Entry 5CLO (X-ray diffraction, 2.30 A resolution); this record covers chains D and E of the 6 polymer chains in the assembly.

[Chain D (and E)]
Molecule: 2-hydroxymuconate tautomerase
Organism: Pseudomonas putida
Notes: EC 5.3.2.6; chain E of this document is another copy of the same molecule, construct and numbering; everything in this record applies to it too
UniProt: Q01468 (4OT1_PSEPU); residues 1-59 here correspond to UniProt positions 2-60 (UniProt number = residue number + 1)
Amino-acid sequence (59 residues; each row starts with the number of its first residue):
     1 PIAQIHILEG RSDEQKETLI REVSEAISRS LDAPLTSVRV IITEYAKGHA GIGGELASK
Disordered / not traced: 58-59
Construct notes: engineered mutation Tyr45 (Met46 in Q01468), Ala50 (Phe51 in Q01468)
UniProt features mapped onto this chain:
  - active site: Pro1 (Proton acceptor)
From the paper describing this entry:
  - binding site for trans beta nitrostyrene: Pro1, His6, Ile7, Leu8, Ser37, Arg39, Ile41
  - catalytic residues: Pro1, Arg11, Arg39
  - mutagenesis - A33D (8-fold): decreased catalytic activity on phenylenolpyruvate
  - mutagenesis - M45Y, E55K, E55R: decreased expression
  - mutagenesis - A33D (3.5-fold): increased catalytic activity on Michael-type addition

[Interface between chain D and chain E]
Residue-residue contacts (4; chain D residue first):
  Ile2(D) - Ile2(E)  hydrophobic
  Gln4(D) - Gln4(E)
  Arg39(D) - Ser37(E)
  Arg39(D) - Arg39(E)
Also at the interface, not in a pair above, chain D (5 interface residues in all): Ser37, Ile41
Also at the interface, not in a pair above, chain E (5 interface residues in all): Ile41

[Summary]
The chain D/chain E interface involves 5 residues from each chain. UniProt lists active-site residue Pro1(D)
on chain D. The paper reports catalytic residues Pro1(D), Arg11(D) and Arg39(D); M45Y, E55K and E55R of chain
D reduce expression.
Both chains are 2-hydroxymuconate tautomerase (Pseudomonas putida). Entry 5CLO (Crystal structure of a
4-oxalocrotonate tautomerase mutant in complex with nitrostyrene at 2.3 Angstrom) was determined by X-ray
diffraction, deposited together with 5CLN.
